Entry 8WG8 (electron microscopy, 2.71 A resolution); this record covers chains B and G of the 6 polymer chains in the assembly.

# Chain B
Protein: Guanine nucleotide-binding protein G(I)/G(S)/G(T) subunit beta-1
Source organism: Rattus norvegicus
Reference sequence: P54311 (GBB1_RAT); residues 2-340 here = UniProt positions 2-340
Chain sequence (371 residues; each row starts with the number of its first residue; numbers below 1 keep their minus sign (Met-4 is residue -4)):
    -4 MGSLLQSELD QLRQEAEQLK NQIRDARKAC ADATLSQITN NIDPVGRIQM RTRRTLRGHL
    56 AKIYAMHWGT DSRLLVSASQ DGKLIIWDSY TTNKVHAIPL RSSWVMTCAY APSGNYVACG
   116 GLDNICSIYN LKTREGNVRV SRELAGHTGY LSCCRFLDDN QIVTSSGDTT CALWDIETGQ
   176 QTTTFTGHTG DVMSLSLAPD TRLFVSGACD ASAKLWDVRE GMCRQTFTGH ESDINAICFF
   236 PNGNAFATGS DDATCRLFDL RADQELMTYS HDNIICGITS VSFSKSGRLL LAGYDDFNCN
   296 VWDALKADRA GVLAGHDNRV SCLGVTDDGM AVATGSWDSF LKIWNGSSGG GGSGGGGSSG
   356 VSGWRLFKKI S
Unresolved in the structure: -4 to 1, 341-366
Differences from the reference sequence: initiating methionine (-4); expression tag (-3 to 1, 341-366)
UniProt features mapped onto this chain:
  - modified residue: Ser2 (N-acetylserine), His266 (Phosphohistidine)

# Chain G
Protein: Guanine nucleotide-binding protein G(I)/G(S)/G(O) subunit gamma-2
Source organism: Bos taurus
Reference sequence: P63212 (GBG2_BOVIN); numbering as in UniProt (aligned over 1-71)
Chain sequence (71 residues; numbered 1 to 71; the number before each row is that of its first residue):
     1 MASNNTASIA QARKLVEQLK MEANIDRIKV SKAAADLMAY CEAHAKEDPL LTPVPASENP
    61 FREKKFFCAI L
Unresolved in the structure: 1-6, 63-71
UniProt features mapped onto this chain:
  - modified residue: Ala2 (N-acetylalanine), Cys68 (Cysteine methyl ester)
  - lipidation: Cys68 (S-geranylgeranyl cysteine)

# Interface between chain B and chain G
Contacting residue pairs - 72 pairs, chain B then chain G:
  Glu10(B) - Val16(G)
  Ala11(B) - Val16(G)  hydrophobic
  Ala11(B) - Leu19(G)
  Lys15(B) - Leu19(G)
  Gln17(B) - Ala23(G)
  Ile18(B) - Leu19(G)
  Ile18(B) - Glu22(G)
  Ile18(B) - Arg27(G)
  Arg22(B) - Glu22(G)  salt bridge
  Cys25(B) - Arg27(G)
  Cys25(B) - Lys29(G)
  Cys25(B) - Val30(G)
  Ala26(B) - Val30(G)  hydrophobic
  Asp27(B) - Lys29(G)
  Asp27(B) - Val30(G)
  Asp27(B) - Ser31(G)  hydrogen bond
  Ala28(B) - Val30(G)
  Ala28(B) - Ser31(G)
  Leu30(B) - Ala34(G)  hydrophobic
  Ile33(B) - Ser31(G)
  Ile33(B) - Ala34(G)  hydrophobic
  Ile33(B) - Met38(G)  hydrophobic
  Thr34(B) - Met38(G)
  Ile37(B) - Met38(G)  hydrophobic
  Val40(B) - Leu51(G)  hydrophobic
  Met45(B) - Leu50(G)  hydrophobic
  Arg48(B) - Phe61(G)
  Arg48(B) - Arg62(G)
  Arg49(B) - Phe61(G)  hydrogen bond (side chain-backbone)
  Ser84(B) - Phe61(G)
  Tyr85(B) - Pro60(G)
  Tyr85(B) - Phe61(G)  hydrophobic
  Cys218(B) - Gln18(G)  hydrogen bond
  Arg219(B) - Glu22(G)
  Gln220(B) - Glu22(G)
  Thr221(B) - Glu22(G)  hydrogen bond (backbone-side chain)
  Phe235(B) - Leu37(G)  hydrophobic
  Phe235(B) - Tyr40(G)  hydrophobic
  Pro236(B) - Tyr40(G)
  Asn237(B) - Tyr40(G)
  Asp254(B) - Ala33(G)
  Arg256(B) - Arg27(G)
  Arg256(B) - Ile28(G)  hydrogen bond (backbone-backbone)
  Arg256(B) - Asp36(G)  salt bridge
  Ala257(B) - Ile28(G)
  Ala257(B) - Val30(G)  hydrophobic
  Ala257(B) - Ala33(G)  hydrophobic
  Asp258(B) - Glu22(G)
  Asp258(B) - Arg27(G)  salt bridge
  Ser279(B) - Asp48(G)  hydrogen bond
  Ser279(B) - Leu50(G)
  Lys280(B) - Glu47(G)
  Lys280(B) - Asp48(G)
  Ser281(B) - Tyr40(G)
  Ser281(B) - Cys41(G)
  Ser281(B) - His44(G)
  Ser281(B) - Asp48(G)  hydrogen bond
  Ser281(B) - Leu51(G)
  Gly282(B) - Cys41(G)
  Arg283(B) - Leu51(G)
  Leu300(B) - Leu37(G)  hydrophobic
  Leu300(B) - Cys41(G)  hydrophobic
  Asp323(B) - Pro49(G)
  Gly324(B) - Pro49(G)
  Gly324(B) - Leu50(G)
  Met325(B) - Pro49(G)  hydrophobic
  Met325(B) - Pro60(G)
  Ala326(B) - Phe61(G)  hydrophobic
  Val327(B) - Leu50(G)  hydrophobic
  Ile338(B) - Phe61(G)  hydrophobic
  Asn340(B) - Asn59(G)  hydrogen bond
  Asn340(B) - Phe61(G)
Interface residues without a listed pair, chain B (57 interface residues in all): Leu7, Leu14, Ala24, Ile43, Trp63, Met217, Ala240, Leu252, Gln259, Leu261, Leu284, Leu286, Val320
Interface residues without a listed pair, chain G (32 interface residues in all): Ala12, Met21, Asp26, Ala45, Val54

# In short
57 residues of chain B face 32 of chain G across their interface, with 8 hydrogen bonds and 3 salt bridges.
Polar contacts include Arg22(B)-Glu22(G), Arg256(B)-Asp36(G) and Asp258(B)-Arg27(G).
Chain B is Guanine nucleotide-binding protein G(I)/G(S)/G(T) subunit beta-1 (Rattus norvegicus) and chain G is
Guanine nucleotide-binding protein G(I)/G(S)/G(O) subunit gamma-2 (Bos taurus); the structure, Cryo-EM
structures of peptide free and Gs-coupled GCGR, was determined by electron microscopy, deposited together with
8WA3 and 8WG7.
